5J7U - chains B and N of the 6 polymer chains in the assembly; structure by X-ray diffraction, 2.44 A resolution.

# Chain B
Protein: major capsid protein
Amino-acid sequence (645 residues; row label = number of the first residue in the row; numbering starts at 0):
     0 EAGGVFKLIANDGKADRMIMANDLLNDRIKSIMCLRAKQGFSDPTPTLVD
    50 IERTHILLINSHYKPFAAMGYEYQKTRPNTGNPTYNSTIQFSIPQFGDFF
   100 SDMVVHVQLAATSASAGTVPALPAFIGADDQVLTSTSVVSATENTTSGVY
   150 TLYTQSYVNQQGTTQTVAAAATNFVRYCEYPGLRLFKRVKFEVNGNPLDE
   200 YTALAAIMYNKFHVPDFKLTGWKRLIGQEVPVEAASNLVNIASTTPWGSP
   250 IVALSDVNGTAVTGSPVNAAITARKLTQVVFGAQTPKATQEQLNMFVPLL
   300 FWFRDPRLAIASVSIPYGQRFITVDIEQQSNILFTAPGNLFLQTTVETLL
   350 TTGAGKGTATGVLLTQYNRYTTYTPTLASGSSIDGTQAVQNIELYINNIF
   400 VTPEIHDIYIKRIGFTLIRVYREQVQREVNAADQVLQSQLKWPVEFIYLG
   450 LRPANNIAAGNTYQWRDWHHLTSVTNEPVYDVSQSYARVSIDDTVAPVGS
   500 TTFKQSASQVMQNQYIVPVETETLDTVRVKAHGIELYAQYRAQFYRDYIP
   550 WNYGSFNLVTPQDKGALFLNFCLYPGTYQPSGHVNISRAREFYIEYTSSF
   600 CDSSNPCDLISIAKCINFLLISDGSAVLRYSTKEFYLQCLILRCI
Not modelled in the structure: 0-5, 622-644

# Chain N
Protein: unknown
Amino-acid sequence (21 residues; row label = number of the first residue in the row; X marks 21 residues of unknown identity (built as UNK)):
   991 XXXXXXXXXXXXXXXXXXXXX

# Interface between chain B and chain N
Interface residues of chain B (facing chain N), 13 residues: K13, R16, M17, L23, D26, R27, S30, I31, C33, L34, K37, R52, T53

# Summary
No residue of chain B is in contact with chain N.
Chain B is major capsid protein and chain N is unknown; the structure, Faustovirus major capsid protein, was
determined by X-ray diffraction, deposited together with 5J7O and 5J7V.
